Entry 3RWM (X-ray diffraction, 2.00 A resolution); this record covers chain B.

# Chain B
Name: GTP-binding protein YPT32/YPT11
From: Saccharomyces cerevisiae
UniProtKB: P51996 (YPT32_YEAST); residues 7-188 here = UniProt positions 7-188
Amino-acid sequence (185 residues; numbered 4 to 188; the number before each row is that of its first residue):
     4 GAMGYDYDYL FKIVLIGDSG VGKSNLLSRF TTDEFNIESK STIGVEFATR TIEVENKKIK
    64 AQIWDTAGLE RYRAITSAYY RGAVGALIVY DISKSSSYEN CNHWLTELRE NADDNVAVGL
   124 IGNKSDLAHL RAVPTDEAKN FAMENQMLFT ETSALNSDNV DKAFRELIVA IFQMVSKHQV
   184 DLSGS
Not modelled in the structure: 4-5, 185-188
Differences from the reference sequence: expression tag (4-6); engineered mutation Leu72 (Gln in P51996)
Bound ions: Mg2+: Ser27, Thr45 (together with GMP-PNP)
Ligand contacts:
  - GMP-PNP (GNP; phosphoaminophosphonic acid-guanylate ester), molecule 1: Gly7, Tyr8, Asp9, Lys61
  - GMP-PNP (GNP), molecule 2: Asp21, Ser22, Gly23, Val24, Gly25, Lys26, Ser27, Asn28, Phe38, Asn39, Ile40, Glu41, Ser42, Lys43, Ser44, Thr45, Thr69, Ala70, Gly71, Asn126, Lys127, Asp129, Leu130, Ser156, Ala157, Leu158
From the paper describing this entry:
  - Mg2+ coordination: Thr45
  - conformationally variable residues (loop rearrangement): Ser42 to Ile46, Gly71, Arg76
  - binding site for GMP-PNP: Gly71
  - contacts within the chain: Arg74-Glu110 (salt bridge)
  - mutagenesis - E110T: unchanged growth

# In short
Ligands of chain B: GMP-PNP. Ser27 and Thr45 form the Mg2+ site. The paper reports a binding site for GMP-PNP
at Gly71; E110T leaves growth unchanged.
Chain B is GTP-binding protein YPT32/YPT11 (Saccharomyces cerevisiae); the structure, Crystal Structure of
Ypt32 in Complex with GppNHp, was determined by X-ray diffraction together with 3RWO from the same study.
